PDB entry 8HF0 | electron microscopy, 3.72 A resolution | chains A and E of the 7 polymer chains in the assembly

Chain A:
Protein: Dicer-2, isoform A
Organism: Drosophila melanogaster
Notes: EC 3.1.21.1, 3.1.26.-, 3.1.26.3, 3.6.1.3
UniProt: A1ZAW0 (A1ZAW0_DROME); residues 1-1722 here = UniProt positions 1-1722
Amino-acid sequence (1722 residues; row label = number of the first residue in the row):
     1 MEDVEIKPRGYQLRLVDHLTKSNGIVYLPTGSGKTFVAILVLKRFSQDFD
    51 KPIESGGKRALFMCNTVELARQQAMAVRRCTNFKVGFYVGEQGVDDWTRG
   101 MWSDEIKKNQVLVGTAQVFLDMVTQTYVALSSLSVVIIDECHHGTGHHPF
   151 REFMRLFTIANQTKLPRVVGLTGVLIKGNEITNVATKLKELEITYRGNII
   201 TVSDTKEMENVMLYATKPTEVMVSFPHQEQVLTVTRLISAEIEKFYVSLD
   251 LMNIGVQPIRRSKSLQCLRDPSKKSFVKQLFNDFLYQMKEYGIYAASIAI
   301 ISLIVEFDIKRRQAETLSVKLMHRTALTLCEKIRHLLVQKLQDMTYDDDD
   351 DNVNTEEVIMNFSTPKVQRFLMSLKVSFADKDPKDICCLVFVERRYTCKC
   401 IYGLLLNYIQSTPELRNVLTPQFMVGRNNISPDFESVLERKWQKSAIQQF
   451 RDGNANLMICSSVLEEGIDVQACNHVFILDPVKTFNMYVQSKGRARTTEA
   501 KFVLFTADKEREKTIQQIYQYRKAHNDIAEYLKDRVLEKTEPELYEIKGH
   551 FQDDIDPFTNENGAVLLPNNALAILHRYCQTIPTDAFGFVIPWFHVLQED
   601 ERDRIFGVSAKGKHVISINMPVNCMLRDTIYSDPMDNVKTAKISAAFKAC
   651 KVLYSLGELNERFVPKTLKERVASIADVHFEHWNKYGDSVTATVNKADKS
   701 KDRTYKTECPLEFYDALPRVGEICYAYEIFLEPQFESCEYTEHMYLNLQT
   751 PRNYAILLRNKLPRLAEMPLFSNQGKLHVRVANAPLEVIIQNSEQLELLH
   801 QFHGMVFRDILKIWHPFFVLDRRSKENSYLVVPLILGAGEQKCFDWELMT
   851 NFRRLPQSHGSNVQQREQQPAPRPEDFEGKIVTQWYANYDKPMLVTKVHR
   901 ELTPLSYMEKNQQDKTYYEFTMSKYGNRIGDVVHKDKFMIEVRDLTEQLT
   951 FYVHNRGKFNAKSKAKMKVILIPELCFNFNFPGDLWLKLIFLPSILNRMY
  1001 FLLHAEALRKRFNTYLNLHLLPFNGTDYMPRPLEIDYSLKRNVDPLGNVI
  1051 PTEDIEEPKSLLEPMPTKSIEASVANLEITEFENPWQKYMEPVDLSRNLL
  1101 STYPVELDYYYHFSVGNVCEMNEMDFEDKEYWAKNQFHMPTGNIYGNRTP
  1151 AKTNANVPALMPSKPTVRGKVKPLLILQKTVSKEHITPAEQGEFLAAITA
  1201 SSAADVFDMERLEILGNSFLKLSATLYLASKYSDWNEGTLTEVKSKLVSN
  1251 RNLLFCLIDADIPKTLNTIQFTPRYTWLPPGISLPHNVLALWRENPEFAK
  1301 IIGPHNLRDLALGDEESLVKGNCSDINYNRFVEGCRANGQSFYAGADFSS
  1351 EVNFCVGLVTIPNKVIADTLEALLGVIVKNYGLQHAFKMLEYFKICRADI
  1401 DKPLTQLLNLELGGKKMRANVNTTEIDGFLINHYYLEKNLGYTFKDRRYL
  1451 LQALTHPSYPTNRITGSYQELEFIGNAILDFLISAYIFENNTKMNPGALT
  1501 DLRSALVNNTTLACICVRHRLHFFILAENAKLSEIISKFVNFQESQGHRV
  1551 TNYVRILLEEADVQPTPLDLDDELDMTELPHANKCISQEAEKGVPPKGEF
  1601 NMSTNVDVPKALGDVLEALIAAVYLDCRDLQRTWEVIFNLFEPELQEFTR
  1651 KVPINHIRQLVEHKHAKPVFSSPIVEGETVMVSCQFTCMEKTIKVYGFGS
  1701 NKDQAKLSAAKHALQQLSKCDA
Disordered / not traced: 1, 1043-1168, 1560-1593
Sequence notes: conflict Asn1217 (Asp in A1ZAW0), Asn1476 (Asp in A1ZAW0)
From the paper describing this entry:
  - conformationally variable residues (order/disorder transition): Thr1551 to Glu1559, Glu1560 to Gly1593, Val1594 to Val1608

Chain E:
Protein: LD06392p
Organism: Drosophila melanogaster
UniProt: Q9VLW8 (Q9VLW8_DROME); numbering as in UniProt (aligned over 1-311)
Amino-acid sequence (311 residues; numbered 1 to 311; the number before each row is that of its first residue):
     1 MDNKSAVSALQEFCARTQINLPTYSFIPGEDGGYVCKVELLEIEALGNGR
    51 SKRDAKHLAASNILRKIQLLPGIHGLMKDSTVGDLDEELTNLNRDMVKEL
   101 RDYCVRREMPLPCIEVVQQSGTPSAPEFVACCSVASIVRYGKSDKKKDAR
   151 QRAAIEMLALISSNSDNLRPDQMQVASTSKLKVVDMEESMEELEALRRKK
   201 FTTYWELKEAGSVDHTGMRLCDRHNYFKNFYPTLKKEAIEAINSDEYESS
   251 KDKAMDVMSSLKITPKISEVESSSLVPLLSVELNCAFDVVLMAKETDIYD
   301 HIIDYFRTMLI
Disordered / not traced: 1-187

Interface between chain A and chain E:
Contacting residue pairs (20; chain A residue first):
  Asn888(A) with Met255(E)
  Tyr889(A) with Glu248(E), hydrogen bond; Lys251(E); Asp252(E)
  Lys891(A) with Lys251(E)
  Asp944(A) with Glu248(E)
  Asn960(A) with Asp245(E)
  Lys964(A) with Glu246(E), hydrogen bond (side chain-backbone)
  Met967(A) with Glu246(E)
  Tyr1275(A) with Leu275(E); Glu295(E), hydrogen bond
  Pro1304(A) with Ser273(E); Leu275(E), hydrophobic
  Arg1308(A) with Glu269(E), salt bridge; Pro277(E)
  Tyr1343(A) with Ser272(E); Ser273(E)
  Phe1348(A) with Ser273(E)
  Glu1351(A) with Leu275(E)
  Phe1354(A) with Leu275(E), hydrophobic
Other interface residues (no listed pair), chain A (15 interface residues in all): His1305
Other interface residues (no listed pair), chain E (15 interface residues in all): Ser274, Val276, Thr296

Summary:
The chain A/chain E interface involves 15 residues from each chain, with 3 hydrogen bonds and 1 salt bridge.
Among the polar pairs are Arg1308(A)-Glu269(E), Tyr889(A)-Glu248(E) and Lys964(A)-Glu246(E). From the paper:
conformational variability at Thr1551(A), Glu1560(A) and Val1594(A).
Chain A is Dicer-2, isoform A and chain E is LD06392p, both from Drosophila melanogaster; the structure,
DmDcr-2/R2D2/LoqsPD with 50bp-dsRNA in Dimer state, was determined by electron microscopy, deposited together
with 8HF1.
